PDB entry 1R14 | X-ray diffraction, 2.50 A resolution | chain A

[Chain A]
Name: Pulmonary surfactant-associated protein A
From: Rattus norvegicus
Notes: fragment: CRD and neck domains
UniProtKB: P08427 (SFTPA_RAT); residues 81-228 here correspond to UniProt positions 101-248 (UniProt number = residue number + 20)
Chain sequence (148 residues; numbered 81 to 228; the number before each row is that of its first residue):
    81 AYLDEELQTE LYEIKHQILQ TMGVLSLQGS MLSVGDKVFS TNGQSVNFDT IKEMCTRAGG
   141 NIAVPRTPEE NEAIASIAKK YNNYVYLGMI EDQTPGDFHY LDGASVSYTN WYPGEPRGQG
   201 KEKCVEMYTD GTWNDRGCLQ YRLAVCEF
Disordered / not traced: 81-83
Sequence notes: engineered mutation S187 (Asn207 in P08427)
Cystine bridges: C135-C226, C204-C218
Metal / ion sites: samarium (III) ion site 1: E171, K201; samarium (III) ion site 2: E195, R197, E202, N214, D215
Curated features (UniProtKB/Swiss-Prot):
  - binding site (Ca(2+)): E195, R197, N214, D215

[Summary]
E171 and K201 form the samarium (III) ion site 1. E195, R197, E202, N214 and D215 coordinate samarium (III)
ion site 2. UniProt lists 4 Ca2+-binding residues.
Chain A is Pulmonary surfactant-associated protein A (Rattus norvegicus); the structure, Carbohydrate
recognition and neck domains of surfactant protein A (Sp-A) containing samarium, was determined by X-ray
diffraction together with 1R13 from the same study.
